Entry 4Y9Z (X-ray diffraction, 2.80 A resolution); this record covers chains M and b of the 34 polymer chains in the assembly.

Chain M:
Protein: Proteasome subunit beta type-7
From: Saccharomyces cerevisiae (strain ATCC 204508 / S288c)
Notes: EC 3.4.25.1
Reference sequence: P30657 (PSB7_YEAST); residues -12 to 233 here correspond to UniProt positions 21-266 (UniProt number = residue number + 33)
Chain sequence (246 residues; each row starts with the number of its first residue; numbers below 1 keep their minus sign (Thr-12 is residue -12)):
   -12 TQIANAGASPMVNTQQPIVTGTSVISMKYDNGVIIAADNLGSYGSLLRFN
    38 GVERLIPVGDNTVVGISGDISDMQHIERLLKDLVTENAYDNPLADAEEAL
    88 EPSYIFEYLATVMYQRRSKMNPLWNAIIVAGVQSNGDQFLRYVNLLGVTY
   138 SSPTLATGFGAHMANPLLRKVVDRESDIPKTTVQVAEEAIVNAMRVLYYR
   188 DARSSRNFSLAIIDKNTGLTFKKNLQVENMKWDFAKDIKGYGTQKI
Not modelled in the structure: -12 to 0

Chain b:
Protein: Proteasome subunit beta type-1
From: Saccharomyces cerevisiae (strain ATCC 204508 / S288c)
Notes: EC 3.4.25.1
Reference sequence: P38624 (PSB1_YEAST); residues 1-196 here correspond to UniProt positions 20-215 (UniProt number = residue number + 19)
Chain sequence (196 residues; each row starts with the number of its first residue):
     1 TSIMAVTFKDGVILGADSRTTTGAYIANRVTDKLTRVHDKIWCCRSGSAA
    51 DTQAIADIVQYHLELYTSQYGTPSTETAASVFKELCYENKDNLTAGIIVA
   101 GYDDKNKGEVYTIPLGGSVHKLPYAIAGSGSTFIYGYCDKNFRENMSKEE
   151 TVDFIKHSLSQAIKWDGSSGGVIRMVVLTAAGVERLIFYPDEYEQL
Swiss-Prot annotation at these positions:
  - active site: Thr1 (Nucleophile)

Interface between chain M and chain b:
Pairs across the interface - 64 pairs, chain M then chain b:
  Ser32(M) - Trp165(b)
  Ser32(M) - Asp166(b)
  Ser32(M) - Gly167(b)  hydrogen bond (backbone-backbone)
  Leu33(M) - Phe133(b)  hydrophobic
  Leu33(M) - Trp165(b)
  Leu34(M) - Lys164(b)
  Leu34(M) - Trp165(b)  hydrogen bond (backbone-backbone)
  Leu34(M) - Gly167(b)
  Arg35(M) - Trp165(b)
  Phe146(M) - Ala24(b)
  Phe146(M) - Tyr25(b)
  Tyr185(M) - Glu194(b)  hydrogen bond
  Tyr186(M) - Ile26(b)
  Tyr186(M) - Arg29(b)
  Arg187(M) - Ala24(b)
  Arg187(M) - Tyr25(b)
  Arg187(M) - Ile26(b)  hydrogen bond (backbone-backbone)
  Arg187(M) - Ala27(b)  hydrogen bond (side chain-backbone)
  Arg187(M) - Asn28(b)
  Arg187(M) - Arg29(b)
  Asp188(M) - Ala24(b)
  Asp188(M) - Ile26(b)
  Ala189(M) - Arg19(b)
  Ala189(M) - Ala24(b)  hydrogen bond (backbone-backbone)
  Ala189(M) - Ile26(b)
  Ala189(M) - Gly167(b)
  Arg190(M) - Ala24(b)
  Arg190(M) - Gly167(b)
  Arg193(M) - Asp191(b)  salt bridge
  Arg193(M) - Glu194(b)  salt bridge
  Lys218(M) - Arg29(b)  hydrogen bond (backbone-side chain)
  Trp219(M) - Arg29(b)
  Trp219(M) - Gly171(b)
  Trp219(M) - Val172(b)  hydrophobic
  Trp219(M) - Tyr189(b)
  Trp219(M) - Pro190(b)
  Asp220(M) - Tyr189(b)
  Phe221(M) - Arg29(b)
  Phe221(M) - Val30(b)  hydrophobic
  Ala222(M) - Val30(b)  hydrophobic
  Ala222(M) - Val172(b)  hydrophobic
  Ala222(M) - Arg174(b)  hydrogen bond (backbone-side chain)
  Ala222(M) - Ile187(b)  hydrophobic
  Lys223(M) - Ile187(b)
  Lys223(M) - Tyr189(b)
  Ile225(M) - Val30(b)  hydrophobic
  Ile225(M) - Arg174(b)  hydrogen bond (backbone-side chain)
  Lys226(M) - Asp32(b)
  Gly227(M) - Asp32(b)  hydrogen bond (backbone-side chain)
  Tyr228(M) - Thr35(b)
  Tyr228(M) - Arg45(b)
  Tyr228(M) - Gln53(b)
  Tyr228(M) - Ala56(b)
  Tyr228(M) - Asp57(b)  hydrogen bond
  Gln231(M) - Asp32(b)
  Gln231(M) - Leu34(b)
  Gln231(M) - Thr35(b)
  Gln231(M) - Arg36(b)  hydrogen bond (side chain-backbone)
  Gln231(M) - Trp42(b)
  Gln231(M) - Arg185(b)
  Ile233(M) - Arg36(b)
  Ile233(M) - Trp42(b)
  Ile233(M) - Val183(b)  hydrophobic
  Ile233(M) - Arg185(b)  hydrogen bond (backbone-side chain)
Also at the interface, not in a pair above, chain M (26 interface residues in all): Met150, Met217
Also at the interface, not in a pair above, chain b (36 interface residues in all): Thr21, Gly23, Ile163, Ser168

In short:
26 residues of chain M face 36 of chain b across their interface, with 13 hydrogen bonds and 2 salt bridges.
Polar contacts include Arg193(M)-Asp191(b), Arg193(M)-Glu194(b) and Tyr185(M)-Glu194(b). Curated annotation
(UniProt) lists active-site residue Thr1(b) on chain b.
Chain M is Proteasome subunit beta type-7 and chain b is Proteasome subunit beta type-1, both from
Saccharomyces cerevisiae (strain ATCC 204508 / S288c); the structure, Yeast 20S proteasome beta2-H116E mutant
in complex with Ac-LAE-ep, was determined by X-ray diffraction, deposited together with 4Y69, 4Y6A, 4Y6V,
4Y6Z, 4Y70, 4Y74 and 34 further entries.
